Entry 8Q72 (electron microscopy, 4.17 A resolution (low resolution: residue-level contacts below are approximate; hydrogen-bond / salt-bridge calls are withheld)); this record covers chains E and J of the 16 polymer chains in the assembly.

== Chain E (and J) ==
Protein: JetA
Source organism: Escherichia coli
Notes: chain J of this document is another copy of the same molecule, construct and numbering; everything in this record applies to it too
UniProtKB: A0A4V3QHV5 (A0A4V3QHV5_ECOLX); residue numbers follow UniProt; this construct covers 1-498
Amino-acid sequence (503 residues; each row starts with the number of its first residue; numbers below 1 keep their minus sign (Gly-3 is residue -3)):
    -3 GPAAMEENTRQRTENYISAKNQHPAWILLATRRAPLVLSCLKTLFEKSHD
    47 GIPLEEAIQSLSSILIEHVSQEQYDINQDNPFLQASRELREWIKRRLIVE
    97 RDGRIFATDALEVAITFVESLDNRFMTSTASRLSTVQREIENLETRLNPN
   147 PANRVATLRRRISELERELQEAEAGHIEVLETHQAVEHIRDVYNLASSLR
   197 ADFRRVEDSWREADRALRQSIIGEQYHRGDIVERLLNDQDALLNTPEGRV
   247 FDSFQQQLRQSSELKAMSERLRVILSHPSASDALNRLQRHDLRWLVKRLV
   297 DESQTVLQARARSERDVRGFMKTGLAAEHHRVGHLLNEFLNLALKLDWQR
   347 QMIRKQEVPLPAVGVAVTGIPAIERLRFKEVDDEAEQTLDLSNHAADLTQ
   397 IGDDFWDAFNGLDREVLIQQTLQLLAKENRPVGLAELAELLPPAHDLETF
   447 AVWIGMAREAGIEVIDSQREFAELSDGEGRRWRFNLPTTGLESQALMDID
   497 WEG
Unresolved in the structure: -3 to 0, 145-176, 499
Sequence notes: expression tag (-3 to 0, 499); conflict Asp187 (Glu in A0A4V3QHV5); engineered mutation Glu435 (Ala in A0A4V3QHV5)

== Chain E / chain J interface ==
Residue-residue contacts - 85 pairs, chain E then chain J:
  Thr5(E) with Thr39(J)
  Arg6(E) with Glu63(J); His64(J)
  Arg8(E) with Thr39(J); Glu42(J)
  Thr9(E) with Ser35(J); His64(J)
  Tyr12(E) with Val114(J)
  Ile13(E) with Pro31(J); His64(J); Tyr70(J)
  Lys16(E) with Pro31(J)
  Gln18(E) with Phe121(J)
  His19(E) with Leu117(J); Asp118(J)
  Trp22(E) with Leu25(J); Val114(J); Leu117(J)
  Leu25(E) with Trp22(J)
  Arg28(E) with Lys16(J)
  Pro31(E) with Lys16(J)
  Leu34(E) with Trp22(J)
  Ser35(E) with Thr9(J)
  Thr39(E) with Arg8(J)
  Glu42(E) with Arg8(J)
  Glu63(E) with Arg6(J)
  His64(E) with Arg6(J); Thr9(J); Ile13(J)
  Tyr70(E) with Ile13(J)
  Arg92(E) with Met122(J); Thr123(J)
  Val109(E) with Phe113(J); Ser116(J)
  Phe113(E) with Val109(J)
  Val114(E) with Tyr12(J); Trp22(J)
  Ser116(E) with Val109(J)
  Leu117(E) with His19(J); Trp22(J)
  Asp118(E) with His19(J)
  Asn119(E) with Ser258(J)
  Arg120(E) with Glu259(J)
  Phe121(E) with Gln18(J); Pro20(J)
  Met122(E) with Arg92(J); Gln256(J)
  Thr123(E) with Arg92(J)
  Ser124(E) with Ser249(J)
  Thr125(E) with Arg245(J)
  Ser127(E) with Arg245(J); Ser249(J)
  Arg128(E) with Leu195(J); Asp198(J); Val246(J)
  Leu129(E) with Phe250(J); Gln253(J)
  Gln133(E) with Gln253(J); Glu259(J)
  Ile136(E) with Val188(J)
  Glu137(E) with Arg266(J)
  Leu139(E) with His184(J); Val188(J)
  Arg142(E) with Glu177(J); Gln180(J)
  Glu177(E) with Arg142(J)
  Gln180(E) with Arg142(J)
  His184(E) with Leu139(J)
  Val188(E) with Ile136(J); Leu139(J)
  Ser194(E) with Arg128(J)
  Asp198(E) with Arg128(J)
  Arg245(E) with Thr125(J)
  Ser249(E) with Ser124(J); Ser127(J)
  Phe250(E) with Leu129(J)
  Gln253(E) with Ser124(J); Leu129(J); Gln133(J)
  Gln256(E) with Phe121(J)
  Ser258(E) with Asn119(J)
  Glu259(E) with Arg120(J); Gln133(J)
  Arg266(E) with Glu137(J)
  Leu267(E) with Ile136(J)
Other interface residues (no listed pair), chain E (75 interface residues in all): Ala15, Pro20, Ala21, Ala26, Leu32, Lys38, Glu115, Glu135, Glu140, Leu143, Asn144, Ile185, Leu195, Val246, Met263, Val269, Ile270, His273
Other interface residues (no listed pair), chain J (74 interface residues in all): Thr5, Glu10, Ala15, Ala21, Ala26, Leu32, Leu34, Lys38, Glu140, Leu143, Asn144, Ile185, Leu191, Ser194, Met263, Leu267, Val269, Ile270, His273

== Summary ==
75 residues of chain E face 74 of chain J across their interface.
Both chains are JetA (Escherichia coli). Entry 8Q72 (E. coli plasmid-borne JetABCD(E248A) core in a
cleavage-competent state) was determined by electron microscopy.
